9IIX - chains C and B of the 4 polymer chains in the assembly; structure by electron microscopy, 2.89 A resolution.

== Chain C ==
Molecule: Guanine nucleotide-binding protein G(I)/G(S)/G(O) subunit gamma-2
Source organism: Homo sapiens
UniProt: P59768 (GBG2_HUMAN); residues 2-71 here = UniProt positions 2-71
Chain sequence (70 residues; each row starts with the number of its first residue):
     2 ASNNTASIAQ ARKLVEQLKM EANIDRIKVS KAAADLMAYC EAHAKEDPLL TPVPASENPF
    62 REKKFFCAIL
Unresolved in the structure: 2-11, 62-71
Curated features (UniProtKB/Swiss-Prot):
  - modified residue: Ala2 (N-acetylalanine), Cys68 (Cysteine methyl ester)
  - lipidation: Cys68 (S-geranylgeranyl cysteine)

== Chain B ==
Molecule: Guanine nucleotide-binding protein G(I)/G(S)/G(T) subunit beta-1
Source organism: Homo sapiens
UniProt: P62873 (GBB1_HUMAN); residue numbers follow UniProt; this construct covers 2-340
Chain sequence (344 residues; numbered -3 to 340; the number before each row is that of its first residue; numbers below 1 keep their minus sign (Gly-3 is residue -3)):
    -3 GSLLQSELDQ LRQEAEQLKN QIRDARKACA DATLSQITNN IDPVGRIQMR TRRTLRGHLA
    57 KIYAMHWGTD SRLLVSASQD GKLIIWDSYT TNKVHAIPLR SSWVMTCAYA PSGNYVACGG
   117 LDNICSIYNL KTREGNVRVS RELAGHTGYL SCCRFLDDNQ IVTSSGDTTC ALWDIETGQQ
   177 TTTFTGHTGD VMSLSLAPDT RLFVSGACDA SAKLWDVREG MCRQTFTGHE SDINAICFFP
   237 NGNAFATGSD DATCRLFDLR ADQELMTYSH DNIICGITSV SFSKSGRLLL AGYDDFNCNV
   297 WDALKADRAG VLAGHDNRVS CLGVTDDGMA VATGSWDSFL KIWN
Unresolved in the structure: -3 to 2
Differences from the reference sequence: expression tag (-3 to 1)
Curated features (UniProtKB/Swiss-Prot):
  - modified residue: Ser2 (N-acetylserine), His266 (Phosphohistidine)
  - natural variant: Leu30 (L30F: In MRD42; uncertain significance), Arg52 (R52G: In MRD42), Gly64 (G64V: In MRD42), Asp76 (D76E: In MRD42; D76G: In MRD42), Gly77 (G77S: In MRD42), Lys78 (K78R: In MRD42), Ile80 (I80N: In MRD42; I80T: In MRD42), His91 (H91R: In MRD42; uncertain significance), Ala92 (A92T: In MRD42), Pro94 (P94S: In MRD42), Leu95 (L95P: In MRD42), Arg96 (R96L: In MRD42), 5 further natural variant entries in UniProt

== Interface between chain C and chain B ==
Residue-residue contacts (13):
  Gln18(C) - Cys218(B)
  Glu22(C) - Arg219(B)
  Val30(C) - Ala28(B)
  Asp48(C) - Ser281(B)  hydrogen bond
  Pro49(C) - Met325(B)  hydrophobic
  Leu50(C) - Ser279(B)
  Pro60(C) - Arg49(B)  hydrogen bond (backbone-side chain)
  Phe61(C) - Arg48(B)
  Phe61(C) - Arg49(B)
  Phe61(C) - Ser84(B)
  Phe61(C) - Tyr85(B)  hydrophobic
  Phe61(C) - Met325(B)
  Phe61(C) - Asn340(B)
Interface residues without a listed pair, chain C (12 interface residues in all): Arg27, Ala34, Leu37, Glu58
Interface residues without a listed pair, chain B (22 interface residues in all): Cys25, Ile33, Met45, Gln220, Arg256, Leu284, Leu300, Asp323, Gly324, Ala326, Ile338

== In short ==
12 residues of chain C face 22 of chain B across their interface; the contacts include 2 hydrogen bonds. Among
the polar pairs are Asp48(C)-Ser281(B) and Pro60(C)-Arg49(B).
Here chain C is Guanine nucleotide-binding protein G(I)/G(S)/G(O) subunit gamma-2 and chain B is Guanine
nucleotide-binding protein G(I)/G(S)/G(T) subunit beta-1, both from Homo sapiens. Entry 9IIX (A Cryo-EM
structure of Bitter taste receptor TAS2R14 with Ggust) was determined by electron microscopy (same publication
as 9IIW, 9IJ9 and 9IJA).
